PDB entry 7L0H | X-ray diffraction, 2.10 A resolution | chain A

Chain A:
Molecule: Tyrosine-protein phosphatase non-receptor type 1
Source organism: Homo sapiens
Notes: EC 3.1.3.48
UniProt: P18031 (PTN1_HUMAN); residues 1-321 here = UniProt positions 1-321
Amino-acid sequence (321 residues; row label = number of the first residue in the row):
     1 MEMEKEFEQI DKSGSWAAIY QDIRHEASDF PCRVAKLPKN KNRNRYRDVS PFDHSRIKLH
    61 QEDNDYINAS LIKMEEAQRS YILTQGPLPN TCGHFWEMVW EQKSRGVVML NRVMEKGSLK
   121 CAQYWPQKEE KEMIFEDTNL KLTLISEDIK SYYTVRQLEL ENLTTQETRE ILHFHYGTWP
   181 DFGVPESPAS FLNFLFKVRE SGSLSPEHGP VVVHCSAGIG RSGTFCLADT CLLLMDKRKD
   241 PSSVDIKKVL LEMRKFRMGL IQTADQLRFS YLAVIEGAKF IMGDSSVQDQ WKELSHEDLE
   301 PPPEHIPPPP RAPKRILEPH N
Unresolved in the structure: 1, 62, 301-321
Differences from the reference sequence: engineered mutation Gly-177 (Thr in P18031); conflict Ala-312 (Pro in P18031)
Small-molecule neighbours: vanadate (VO4): Asp-181, Phe-182, Cys-215, Ser-216, Ala-217, Gly-218, Ile-219, Gly-220, Arg-221, Ser-222, Gln-262
Swiss-Prot annotation at these positions:
  - active site: Cys-215 (Phosphocysteine intermediate)
  - binding site (substrate): Asp-181, Cys-215 to Arg-221, Gln-262
  - modified residue: Met-1 (N-acetylmethionine), Tyr-20 (Phosphotyrosine), Ser-50 (Phosphoserine), Tyr-66 (Phosphotyrosine), Cys-215 (Cysteine persulfide), Ser-242 (Phosphoserine), Ser-243 (Phosphoserine)
  - cross-link: Cys-215 to Ser-216 (N,N-(cysteine-1,S-diyl)serine (Cys-Ser))
  - mutagenesis: Ser-50 (S50A/D: No phosphorylation), Asp-181 (D181A: Substrate-trapping mutant), Cys-215 (C215S: Catalytically inactive mutant; abolishes sulfhydration)
From the paper describing this entry:
  - catalytic residues: Asp-181 (citing earlier work)
  - mutagenesis - T177G: decreased catalytic activity on low pH

Summary:
Bound to chain A: vanadate. UniProt lists active-site residue Cys-215, 9 substrate-binding residues and 3
mutagenesis sites. The paper reports the catalytic residue Asp-181; T177G reduces catalytic activity on low
pH.
Chain A is Tyrosine-protein phosphatase non-receptor type 1 (Homo sapiens); the structure, Vanadate-bound
PTP1B T177G, was determined by X-ray diffraction together with 7L0C, 7L0I and 7L0M from the same study.
